Entry 5MV4 (X-ray diffraction, 2.90 A resolution); this record covers chains B and X of the 3 polymer chains in the assembly.

[Chain B]
Molecule: ACC1 antibody Fab fragment, light chain
From: Mus musculus
Notes: antibody fragment or engineered binder
Sequence (218 residues; row label = number of the first residue in the row):
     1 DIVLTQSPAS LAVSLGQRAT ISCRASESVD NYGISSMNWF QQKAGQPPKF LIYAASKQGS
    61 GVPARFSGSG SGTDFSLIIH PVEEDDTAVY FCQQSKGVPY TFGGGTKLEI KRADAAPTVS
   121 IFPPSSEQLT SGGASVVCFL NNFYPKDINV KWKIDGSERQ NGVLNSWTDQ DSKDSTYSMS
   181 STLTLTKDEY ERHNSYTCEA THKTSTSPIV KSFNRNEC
Disordered / not traced: 218
Disulfide bonds: C23-C92, C138-C198

[Chain X]
Molecule: synthetic peptide containing the citrullinated collagen type II epitope CII616-639, Collagen alpha-1(II) chain
UniProtKB: P28481 (CO2A1_MOUSE); residues 16-40 here correspond to UniProt positions 816-840 (UniProt number = residue number + 800)
Sequence (46 residues; row label = number of the first residue in the row):
     1 GPPGPPGPPG PPGPPGARGA PGERGETGPP GPAGFAGPPG PPGPPG
Disordered / not traced: 1-20, 33-46
Modified / non-standard residues: P3, P6, P9, P12, P15, P21, P30, P39, P42, P45 (4-hydroxyproline; HYP); R18 (citrulline; CIR)

[How chain B and chain X interact]
Pairs across the interface (15):
  N31(B) with P30(X)
  Y32(B) with P30(X); P32(X), hydrophobic
  I34(B) with P30(X)
  S36(B) with P30(X)
  N38(B) with T27(X), hydrogen bond (side chain-backbone)
  F50(B) with E26(X); T27(X)
  Y53(B) with E26(X), hydrogen bond
  S60(B) with E26(X)
  S95(B) with T27(X), hydrogen bond (side chain-backbone); G28(X); P29(X); P30(X)
  Y100(B) with P29(X)
Interface residues without a listed pair, chain B (13 interface residues in all): F40, G59, K96
Interface residues without a listed pair, chain X (7 interface residues in all): G31

[Summary]
13 residues of chain B and 7 residues of chain X are in contact, with 3 hydrogen bonds. Polar pairs include
N38(B)-T27(X), Y53(B)-E26(X) and S95(B)-T27(X).
Here chain B is ACC1 antibody Fab fragment, light chain (Mus musculus) and chain X is synthetic peptide
containing the citrullinated collagen type II epitope CII616-639, Collagen alpha-1(II) chain. Entry 5MV4 (ACC1
Fab fragment in complex with citrullinated CII616-639 epitope of collagen type II (ptm23)) was determined by
X-ray diffraction, deposited together with 5MU0, 5MU2, 5MUB and 5MV3.
